Entry 1U93 (X-ray diffraction, 2.37 A resolution); this record covers chains B and C of the 3 polymer chains in the assembly.

Chain B:
Protein: Antibody 2F5 (heavy chain)
From: Homo sapiens
Notes: antibody fragment or engineered binder
Amino-acid sequence (235 residues; numbered 1 to 216 plus 19 insertion-coded residues; the number before each row is that of its first residue; a row labelled like 35A-35B holds insertion residues (35A, then the next letters in order)):
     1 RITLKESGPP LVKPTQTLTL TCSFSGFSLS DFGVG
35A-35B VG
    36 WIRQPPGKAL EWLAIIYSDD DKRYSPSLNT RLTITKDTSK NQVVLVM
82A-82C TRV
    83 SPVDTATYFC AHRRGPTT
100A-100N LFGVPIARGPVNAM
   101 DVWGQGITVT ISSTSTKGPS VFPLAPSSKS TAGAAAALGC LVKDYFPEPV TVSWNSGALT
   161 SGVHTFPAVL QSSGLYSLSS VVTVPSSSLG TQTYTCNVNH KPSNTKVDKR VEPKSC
Disordered / not traced: 127-132, 190-191
Cystine bridges: Cys22-Cys92, Cys140-Cys196

Chain C:
Protein: GP41 peptide analog
Amino-acid sequence (7 residues; each row starts with the number of its first residue):
     1 EQDKWAS
Glycans and other covalent adducts: covalent link Gln2-Ala6

How chain B and chain C interact:
Pairs across the interface (13):
  Gly33(B) with Trp5(C)
  Tyr52(B) with Asp3(C); Lys4(C)
  Asp54(B) with Lys4(C), salt bridge
  Asp56(B) with Lys4(C), salt bridge
  Arg58(B) with Glu1(C), salt bridge
  Arg95(B) with Asp3(C), salt bridge; Trp5(C)
  Pro98(B) with Trp5(C)
  Arg100H(B) with Trp5(C), hydrogen bond (side chain-backbone); Ala6(C); Ser7(C), hydrogen bond
  Val100K(B) with Trp5(C)
Interface residues without a listed pair, chain B (10 interface residues in all): Phe32

In short:
10 residues of chain B face 6 of chain C across their interface; the contacts include 2 hydrogen bonds and 4
salt bridges. Among the polar pairs are Asp54(B)-Lys4(C), Asp56(B)-Lys4(C) and Arg58(B)-Glu1(C).
Here chain B is Antibody 2F5 (heavy chain) (Homo sapiens) and chain C is GP41 peptide analog. Entry 1U93
(Crystal structure of the HIV-1 Cross Neutralizing Monoclonal Antibody 2F5 in complex with gp41 Peptide Analog
...) was determined by X-ray diffraction (same publication as 1U8H, 1U8I, 1U8J, 1U8L, 1U8M, 1U8N and 14
further entries).
